PDB entry 9GDX | electron microscopy, 2.80 A resolution | chains B and C of the 3 polymer chains in the assembly

== Chain B (and C) ==
Molecule: Spike glycoprotein, Fibritin
Organism: Severe acute respiratory syndrome coronavirus 2
Notes: chain C of this document is another copy of the same molecule, construct and numbering; everything in this record applies to it too
Reference sequence: chimeric construct of P0DTC2, P10104: residues 14-1208 from P0DTC2 (SPIKE_SARS2) positions 14-1208 (same numbers); residues 1211-1237 from P10104 positions 458-484 (UniProt number = residue number - 753)
Chain sequence (1230 residues; numbered 14 to 1246; 3 numbers in that range are skipped by the numbering (no residue carries them; nothing is unmodelled there); the number before each row is that of its first residue):
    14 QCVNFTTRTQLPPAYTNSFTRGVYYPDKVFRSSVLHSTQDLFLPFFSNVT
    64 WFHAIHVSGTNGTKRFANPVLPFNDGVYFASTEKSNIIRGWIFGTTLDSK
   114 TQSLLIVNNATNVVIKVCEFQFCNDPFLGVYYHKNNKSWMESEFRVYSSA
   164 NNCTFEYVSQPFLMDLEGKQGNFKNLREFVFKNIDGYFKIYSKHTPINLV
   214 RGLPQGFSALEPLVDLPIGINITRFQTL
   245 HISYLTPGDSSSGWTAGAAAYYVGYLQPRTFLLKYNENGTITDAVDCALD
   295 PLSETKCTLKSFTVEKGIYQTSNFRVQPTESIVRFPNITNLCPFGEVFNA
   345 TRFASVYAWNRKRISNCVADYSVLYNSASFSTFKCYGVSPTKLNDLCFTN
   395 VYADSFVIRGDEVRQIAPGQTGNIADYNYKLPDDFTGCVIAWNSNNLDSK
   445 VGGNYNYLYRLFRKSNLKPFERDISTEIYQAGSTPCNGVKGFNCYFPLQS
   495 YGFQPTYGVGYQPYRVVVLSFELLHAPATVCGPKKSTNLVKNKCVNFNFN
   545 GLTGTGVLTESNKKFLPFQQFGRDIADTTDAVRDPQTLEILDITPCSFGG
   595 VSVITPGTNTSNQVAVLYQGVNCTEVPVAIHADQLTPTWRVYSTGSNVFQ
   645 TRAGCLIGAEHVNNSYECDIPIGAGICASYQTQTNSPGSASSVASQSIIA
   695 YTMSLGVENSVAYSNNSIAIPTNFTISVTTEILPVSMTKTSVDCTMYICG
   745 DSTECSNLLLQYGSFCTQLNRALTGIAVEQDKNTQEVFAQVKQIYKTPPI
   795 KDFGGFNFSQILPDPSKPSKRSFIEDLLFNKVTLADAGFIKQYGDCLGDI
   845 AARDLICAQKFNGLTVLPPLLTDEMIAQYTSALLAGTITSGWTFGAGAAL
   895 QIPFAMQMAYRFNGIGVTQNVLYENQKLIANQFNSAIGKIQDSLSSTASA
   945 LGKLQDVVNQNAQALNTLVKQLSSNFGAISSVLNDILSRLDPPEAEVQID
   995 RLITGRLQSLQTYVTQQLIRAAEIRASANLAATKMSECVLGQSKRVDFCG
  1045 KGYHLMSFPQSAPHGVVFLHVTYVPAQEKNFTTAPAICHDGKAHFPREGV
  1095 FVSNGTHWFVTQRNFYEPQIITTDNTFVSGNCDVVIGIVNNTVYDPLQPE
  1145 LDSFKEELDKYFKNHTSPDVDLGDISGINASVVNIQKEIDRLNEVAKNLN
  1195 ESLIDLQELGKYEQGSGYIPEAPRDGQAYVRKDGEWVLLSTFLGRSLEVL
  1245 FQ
Disordered / not traced: 70-76, 248-254, 621-640, 677-688, 828-847, 1162-1246
Sequence notes: variant Phe18 (Leu in P0DTC2), Ala80 (Asp in P0DTC2), Gly215 (Asp in P0DTC2), Asn417 (Lys in P0DTC2), Lys484 (Glu in P0DTC2), Tyr501 (Asn in P0DTC2), Gly614 (Asp in P0DTC2), Val701 (Ala in P0DTC2); conflict Ile246 (Arg in P0DTC2); engineered mutation Gly682 (Arg in P0DTC2), Ser683 (Arg in P0DTC2), Ser685 (Arg in P0DTC2), Pro986 (Lys in P0DTC2), Pro987 (Val in P0DTC2), Leu1232 (Phe479 in P10104); linker (1209-1210); expression tag (1238-1246)
Disulfide bonds: Cys131-Cys166, Cys291-Cys301, Cys361-Cys391, Cys379-Cys432, Cys480-Cys488, Cys538-Cys590, Cys617-Cys649, Cys662-Cys671, Cys738-Cys760, Cys743-Cys749, Cys1032-Cys1043, Cys1082-Cys1126

== How chain B and chain C interact ==
Residue-residue contacts - 135 pairs, chain B then chain C:
  Gln314(B) - Ser735(C)
  Gln314(B) - Thr768(C)
  Asn317(B) - Asp737(C)
  Arg319(B) - Met740(C)
  Arg319(B) - Asp745(C)  salt bridge
  Arg357(B) - Tyr200(C)  hydrogen bond
  Arg357(B) - Pro230(C)
  Gly381(B) - Arg983(C)
  Gly381(B) - Asp985(C)
  Gly381(B) - Glu988(C)
  Val382(B) - Arg983(C)
  Leu390(B) - Ser982(C)
  Phe429(B) - Arg983(C)
  Thr430(B) - Arg983(C)  hydrogen bond (backbone-side chain)
  Phe464(B) - Asp198(C)
  Arg466(B) - Gly232(C)
  Arg466(B) - Asn234(C)
  Ser477(B) - Thr385(C)  hydrogen bond
  Asn487(B) - Phe377(C)
  Tyr489(B) - Lys378(C)
  Leu518(B) - Tyr200(C)  hydrophobic
  Thr547(B) - Asn978(C)  hydrogen bond (backbone-side chain)
  Gly548(B) - Asn978(C)
  Thr549(B) - Asp745(C)  hydrogen bond
  Phe559(B) - Phe43(C)  hydrophobic
  Phe562(B) - Tyr38(C)  hydrophobic
  Phe562(B) - Lys41(C)  hydrogen bond (backbone-side chain)
  Phe562(B) - Pro225(C)
  Gln563(B) - Lys41(C)
  Gln563(B) - Phe43(C)
  Gln564(B) - Lys41(C)
  Phe565(B) - Val42(C)  hydrophobic
  Phe565(B) - Phe43(C)  hydrogen bond (backbone-backbone)
  Gly566(B) - Phe43(C)
  Arg567(B) - Val42(C)
  Arg567(B) - Phe43(C)  hydrogen bond (backbone-backbone)
  Ile569(B) - Val47(C)  hydrophobic
  Ile569(B) - Lys964(C)  hydrogen bond (backbone-side chain)
  Ala570(B) - Val963(C)  hydrophobic
  Pro589(B) - Phe855(C)
  Phe592(B) - Met740(C)  hydrophobic
  Phe592(B) - Lys854(C)
  Phe592(B) - Gly857(C)
  Gln613(B) - Leu861(C)
  Pro665(B) - Leu864(C)  hydrophobic
  Ala668(B) - Pro863(C)  hydrogen bond (backbone-backbone)
  Ala668(B) - Leu864(C)
  Gly669(B) - Leu864(C)  hydrogen bond (backbone-backbone)
  Gly669(B) - Met869(C)
  Met697(B) - Leu864(C)  hydrophobic
  Met697(B) - Leu865(C)  hydrophobic
  Met697(B) - Met869(C)  hydrophobic
  Leu699(B) - Lys786(C)
  Leu699(B) - Ile788(C)
  Leu699(B) - Gln872(C)
  Leu699(B) - Tyr873(C)
  Gly700(B) - Lys786(C)
  Gly700(B) - Ile788(C)
  Val701(B) - Lys786(C)
  Val701(B) - Gln787(C)
  Val701(B) - Ile788(C)  hydrogen bond (backbone-backbone)
  Glu702(B) - Ile788(C)
  Glu702(B) - Lys790(C)  salt bridge
  Asn703(B) - Gln787(C)
  Asn703(B) - Ile788(C)  hydrogen bond (backbone-backbone)
  Asn703(B) - Tyr789(C)
  Asn703(B) - Lys790(C)
  Val705(B) - Ala893(C)  hydrophobic
  Val705(B) - Gln895(C)
  Ala706(B) - Gln895(C)
  Tyr707(B) - Pro792(C)  hydrophobic
  Tyr707(B) - Asp796(C)  hydrogen bond (side chain-backbone)
  Tyr707(B) - Phe797(C)
  Tyr707(B) - Phe898(C)
  Ser708(B) - Pro897(C)
  Asn709(B) - Asp796(C)
  Asn709(B) - Pro897(C)
  Ser711(B) - Gln895(C)
  Ser711(B) - Pro897(C)
  Ile712(B) - Gln895(C)  hydrogen bond (backbone-side chain)
  Ile712(B) - Ile896(C)  hydrophobic
  Ala713(B) - Leu894(C)  hydrophobic
  Ala713(B) - Gln895(C)  hydrogen bond (backbone-backbone)
  Pro715(B) - Leu894(C)
  Gln957(B) - Arg765(C)
  Thr961(B) - Ser758(C)
  Thr961(B) - Gln762(C)
  Gln965(B) - Tyr756(C)
  Gln965(B) - Ser758(C)  hydrogen bond
  Ser968(B) - Gln755(C)  hydrogen bond (side chain-backbone)
  Ser968(B) - Tyr756(C)
  Ser968(B) - Gly757(C)  hydrogen bond (side chain-backbone)
  Asn969(B) - Gln755(C)  hydrogen bond (backbone-backbone)
  Phe970(B) - Gln755(C)  hydrogen bond (backbone-backbone)
  Phe970(B) - Tyr756(C)
  Gln1002(B) - Leu1001(C)
  Gln1002(B) - Gln1002(C)
  Gln1002(B) - Gln1005(C)  hydrogen bond
  Glu1017(B) - Arg1019(C)
  Arg1039(B) - Glu1031(C)  salt bridge
  Arg1039(B) - Arg1039(C)
  Val1040(B) - Ser1030(C)
  Val1040(B) - Glu1031(C)  hydrogen bond (backbone-side chain)
  Val1040(B) - Gly1035(C)
  Asp1041(B) - Gly889(C)
  Asp1041(B) - Leu1034(C)
  Phe1042(B) - Glu1031(C)
  Lys1045(B) - Gln784(C)
  Gly1046(B) - Gly889(C)
  Gly1046(B) - Ala890(C)
  Tyr1047(B) - Trp886(C)  hydrogen bond
  Tyr1047(B) - Ala890(C)  hydrophobic
  Val1068(B) - Ala890(C)
  Pro1069(B) - Ala890(C)
  Glu1072(B) - Leu894(C)
  Asn1074(B) - Gln895(C)  hydrogen bond
  Thr1077(B) - Met900(C)  hydrogen bond
  Pro1079(B) - Tyr917(C)
  Phe1089(B) - Asn914(C)
  Phe1089(B) - Tyr917(C)  hydrophobic
  Pro1090(B) - Gln913(C)  hydrogen bond (backbone-side chain)
  Glu1092(B) - Tyr904(C)
  Arg1107(B) - Trp886(C)
  Arg1107(B) - Met900(C)  hydrogen bond (side chain-backbone)
  Arg1107(B) - Tyr904(C)
  Phe1121(B) - Thr912(C)
  Phe1121(B) - Asn914(C)
  Ser1123(B) - Asn914(C)  hydrogen bond
  Val1128(B) - Tyr917(C)
  Val1128(B) - Glu918(C)
  Ile1130(B) - Gln920(C)
  Leu1145(B) - Glu1144(C)
  Lys1149(B) - Phe1148(C)
  Lys1149(B) - Tyr1155(C)
  Leu1152(B) - Phe1148(C)  hydrophobic
Also at the interface, not in a pair above, chain B (107 interface residues in all): Arg355, Tyr380, Thr478, Leu517, His519, Ala520, Lys557, Lys558, Leu560, Asp568, Asp571, Gly614, Ala647, Gly667, Ile670, Ser704, Gly971, Thr1006, Thr1009, Ile1013, Tyr1067, Ala1078, Arg1091, Val1094, Gly1124, Val1129, Phe1148
Also at the interface, not in a pair above, chain C (99 interface residues in all): Arg44, Ser45, His49, Glu224, Asn282, Gly283, Ser383, Ile794, Pro862, Ile882, Gly891, Ala903, Asn907, Asp979, Thr1009, Leu1012, Ile1013, Thr1027, Leu1152

== In short ==
Chain B and chain C form an interface of 107 and 99 residues respectively; the contacts include 29 hydrogen
bonds and 3 salt bridges. Among the polar pairs are Arg319(B)-Asp745(C), Glu702(B)-Lys790(C) and
Arg1039(B)-Glu1031(C).
Chain B and chain C are both Spike glycoprotein, Fibritin (Severe acute respiratory syndrome coronavirus 2);
the structure, SARS-CoV-2 Spike protein Beta Variant at 4C structural flexibility / heterogeneity analyses,
was determined by electron microscopy, deposited together with 9GDY.
